Entry 6XS9 (X-ray diffraction, 2.69 A resolution); this record covers chains A and F of the 4 polymer chains in the assembly.

# Chain A
Protein: Vacuolar protein sorting-associated protein 29
Source organism: Homo sapiens
Reference sequence: Q9UBQ0 (VPS29_HUMAN); residue numbers follow UniProt; this construct covers 1-182
Chain sequence (192 residues; row label = number of the first residue in the row; numbers below 1 keep their minus sign (Gly-9 is residue -9)):
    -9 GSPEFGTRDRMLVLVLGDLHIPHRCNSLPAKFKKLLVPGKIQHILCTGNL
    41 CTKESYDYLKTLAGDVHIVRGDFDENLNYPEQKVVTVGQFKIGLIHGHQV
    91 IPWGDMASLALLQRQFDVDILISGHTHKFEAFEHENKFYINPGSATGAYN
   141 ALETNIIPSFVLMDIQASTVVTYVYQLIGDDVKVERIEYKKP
Disordered / not traced: -9 to -2
Sequence notes: expression tag (-9 to 0)
Ligand contacts:
  - malonate ion (MLI), molecule 1: Val56, His57, Ile58, Tyr69, Pro70, Lys73
  - malonate ion (MLI), molecule 2: Met96, Phe122, Glu123, His124

# Chain F
Protein: 48V-tyr-ile-lys-thr-pro-leu-gly-thr-phe-pro-asn-arg-his-gly
Chain sequence (15 residues; each row starts with the number of its first residue; numbering starts at 0):
     0 XYIKTPLGTFPNRHG
Modified residues: 48V ({[(2R)-2,3-diamino-3-oxopropyl]sulfanyl}acetic acid) at position 0
Covalently attached groups: covalent link 48V_0-Gly14

# How chain A and chain F interact
Pairs across the interface - 18 pairs, chain A then chain F:
  Glu71(A) with Pro5(F)
  His88(A) with Lys3(F)
  Gln89(A) with Ile2(F); Lys3(F), hydrogen bond (backbone-backbone)
  Ile91(A) with 48V_0(F); Tyr1(F), hydrogen bond (backbone-backbone); Lys3(F)
  Pro92(A) with 48V_0(F)
  Asp95(A) with 48V_0(F); Asn11(F)
  Ala97(A) with Asn11(F); Arg12(F)
  Ser98(A) with 48V_0(F); Tyr1(F), hydrogen bond (side chain-backbone); Ile2(F); Asn11(F), hydrogen bond
  Leu101(A) with Asn11(F); Arg12(F)
Interface residues without a listed pair, chain A (11 interface residues in all): Val90, Leu102
Interface features reported in the paper:
  - interface residues, chain A: Ile91(A)

# Summary
The interface between chain A and chain F involves 11 residues on one side and 7 on the other, with 4 hydrogen
bonds. Polar contacts include Ser98(A)-Tyr1(F), Ser98(A)-Asn11(F) and Gln89(A)-Lys3(F). Bound to chain A:
malonate ion. From the paper: the interface residue Ile91(A).
Here chain A is Vacuolar protein sorting-associated protein 29 (Homo sapiens) and chain F is
48V-tyr-ile-lys-thr-pro-leu-gly-thr-phe-pro-asn-arg-his-gly. Entry 6XS9 (Crystal structure of human Vps29
complexed with RaPID-derived cyclic peptide RT-L1) was determined by X-ray diffraction, deposited together
with 6XS5, 6XS7, 6XS8 and 6XSA.
